PDB entry 7WF4 | electron microscopy, 3.40 A resolution | chains D and F of the 12 polymer chains in the assembly

[Chain D (and F)]
Protein: Potassium voltage-gated channel subfamily A member 3
From: Homo sapiens
Notes: fragment: TM domain; chain F of this document is another copy of the same molecule, construct and numbering; everything in this record applies to it too
UniProtKB: P22001 (KCNA3_HUMAN); residues 208-490 here = UniProt positions 208-490
Amino-acid sequence (283 residues; each row starts with the number of its first residue):
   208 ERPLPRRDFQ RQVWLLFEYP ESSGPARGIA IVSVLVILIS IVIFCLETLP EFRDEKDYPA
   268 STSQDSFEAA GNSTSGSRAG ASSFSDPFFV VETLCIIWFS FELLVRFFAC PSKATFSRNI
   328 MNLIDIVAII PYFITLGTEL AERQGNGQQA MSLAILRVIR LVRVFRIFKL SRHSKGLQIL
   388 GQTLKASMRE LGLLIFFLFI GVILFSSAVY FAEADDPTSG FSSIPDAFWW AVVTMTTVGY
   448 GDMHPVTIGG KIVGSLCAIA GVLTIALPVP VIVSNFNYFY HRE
Unresolved in the structure: 263-289
Metal / ion sites: K+ site 1: Thr-444, Val-445 (shared with 2 residues of chain B; Thr-444(F), Val-445(F) of chain F; 2 residues of chain H); K+ site 2: Thr-444 (shared with 1 residue of chain B; Thr-444(F) of chain F; 1 residue of chain H); K+ site 3: Gly-446 (shared with 1 residue of chain B; Gly-446(F) of chain F; 1 residue of chain H)

[How chain D and chain F interact]
Residue-residue contacts (39; chain D residue first):
  Cys-252(D) / Pro-432(F)
  Thr-255(D) / Tyr-417(F)  hydrogen bond
  Thr-255(D) / Ser-430(F)
  Thr-255(D) / Ile-431(F)
  Thr-255(D) / Pro-432(F)
  Leu-256(D) / Ser-430(F)
  Arg-260(D) / Tyr-417(F)  hydrogen bond
  Arg-260(D) / Ser-429(F)  hydrogen bond (side chain-backbone)
  Arg-364(D) / Phe-418(F)  hydrogen bond (side chain-backbone)
  Arg-364(D) / Ala-421(F)
  Arg-364(D) / Asp-422(F)  salt bridge
  Arg-367(D) / Phe-418(F)
  Leu-368(D) / Ser-414(F)
  Leu-368(D) / Phe-418(F)  hydrophobic
  Ile-374(D) / Ile-407(F)  hydrophobic
  Ile-374(D) / Ile-410(F)  hydrophobic
  Ser-381(D) / Phe-403(F)
  Gly-383(D) / Leu-400(F)
  Gly-383(D) / Phe-404(F)
  Leu-384(D) / Ile-407(F)  hydrophobic
  Leu-387(D) / Phe-404(F)  hydrophobic
  Leu-405(D) / Ile-466(F)  hydrophobic
  Trp-436(D) / Lys-458(F)
  Thr-443(D) / Ile-466(F)
  Thr-444(D) / Thr-444(F)
  Val-445(D) / Val-445(F)
  Val-445(D) / Gly-446(F)
  Gly-446(D) / Gly-446(F)
  Tyr-447(D) / Trp-437(F)  hydrogen bond
  Tyr-447(D) / Thr-441(F)  hydrogen bond
  Tyr-447(D) / Gly-446(F)
  Tyr-447(D) / Gly-448(F)
  Asp-449(D) / His-451(F)  salt bridge
  Val-480(D) / Ala-473(F)
  Val-480(D) / Pro-477(F)  hydrophobic
  Phe-483(D) / Leu-474(F)  hydrophobic
  Asn-484(D) / Val-478(F)
  Tyr-487(D) / Arg-396(F)
  Tyr-487(D) / Glu-397(F)  hydrogen bond
Also at the interface, not in a pair above, chain D (33 interface residues in all): Ile-248, Phe-251, Pro-257, Val-371, Phe-375, Leu-377, Leu-391, Ile-472, Ile-479
Also at the interface, not in a pair above, chain F (37 interface residues in all): Leu-411, Ala-415, Tyr-447, Pro-452, Gly-461, Ser-462, Ala-465, Leu-470

[In short]
Chain D and chain F form an interface of 33 and 37 residues respectively, with 7 hydrogen bonds and 2 salt
bridges. Polar contacts include Arg-364(D)/Asp-422(F), Asp-449(D)/His-451(F) and Thr-255(D)/Tyr-417(F). The K+
site 1 is built by Thr-444(D) and Val-445(D).
Chain D and chain F are both Potassium voltage-gated channel subfamily A member 3 (Homo sapiens); the
structure, Composite map of human Kv1.3 channel in dalazatide-bound state with beta subunits, was determined
by electron microscopy (same publication as 7WF3).
